Entry 6F40 (electron microscopy, 3.70 A resolution); this record covers chains U and X of the 22 polymer chains in the assembly.

# Chain U
Name: TATA-box-binding protein
Source organism: Saccharomyces cerevisiae (strain ATCC 204508 / S288c)
UniProtKB: P13393 (TBP_YEAST); residue numbers follow UniProt; this construct covers 1-240
Chain sequence (240 residues; each row starts with the number of its first residue):
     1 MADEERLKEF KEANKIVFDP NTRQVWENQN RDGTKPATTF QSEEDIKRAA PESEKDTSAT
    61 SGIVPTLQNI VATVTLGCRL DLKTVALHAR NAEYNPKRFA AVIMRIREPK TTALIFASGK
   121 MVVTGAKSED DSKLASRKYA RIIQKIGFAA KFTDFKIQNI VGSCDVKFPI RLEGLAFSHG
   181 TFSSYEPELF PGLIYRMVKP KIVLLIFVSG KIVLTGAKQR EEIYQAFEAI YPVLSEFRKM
Unresolved in the structure: 1-60

# Chain X
Molecule: Non-Template DNA
Sequence (81 nucleotides; numbered 1 to 81; the number before each row is that of its first residue):
     1 CGTCCACTAT TTTCGGCTAC TATAAATAAA TGTTTTTTTC GCAACTATGT GTTCGCGAAG
    61 TAACCCTTCG TGGACATTTG G
Unresolved in the structure: 1-4, 41-59, 80-81

# How chain U and chain X interact
Residue-residue contacts (18; chain U residue first):
  Val71(U) with DA25(X), base contact
  Phe99(U) with DA28(X), base contact
  Phe116(U) with DT27(X), base contact; DA28(X), phosphate contact
  Ser118(U) with DA28(X), phosphate contact
  Lys120(U) with DA28(X), salt bridge to the phosphate
  Gln158(U) with DA25(X), sugar contact; DA26(X), hydrogen bond to the sugar
  Asn159(U) with DA24(X), sugar contact; DA25(X), base contact
  Val161(U) with DA24(X), base contact
  Phe190(U) with DA22(X), base contact
  Ile194(U) with DT23(X), sugar contact
  Leu205(U) with DA22(X), base contact; DT23(X), base contact
  Thr215(U) with DA24(X), hydrogen bond to the base
  Gly216(U) with DA24(X), sugar contact
  Lys218(U) with DA25(X), phosphate contact
Other interface residues (no listed pair), chain U (16 interface residues in all): Thr73, Val203

# In short
16 residues of chain U and 7 residues of chain X are in contact; the contacts include 2 hydrogen bonds and 1
salt bridge. Polar pairs include Thr215(U)-DA24(X), Gln158(U)-DA26(X) and Lys120(U)-DA28(X).
Chain U is TATA-box-binding protein (Saccharomyces cerevisiae (strain ATCC 204508 / S288c)) and chain X is
Non-Template DNA; the structure, RNA Polymerase III open complex, was determined by electron microscopy
together with 6F41, 6F42 and 6F44 from the same study.
